PDB entry 6TJ9 | X-ray diffraction, 0.95 A resolution | chains A and B

Chain A (and B):
Molecule: Transketolase 1
Source organism: Escherichia coli (strain K12)
Notes: EC 2.2.1.1; chain B of this document is another copy of the same molecule, construct and numbering; everything in this record applies to it too
Reference sequence: P27302 (TKT1_ECOLI); residue numbers follow UniProt; this construct covers 1-663
Amino-acid sequence (669 residues; each row starts with the number of its first residue):
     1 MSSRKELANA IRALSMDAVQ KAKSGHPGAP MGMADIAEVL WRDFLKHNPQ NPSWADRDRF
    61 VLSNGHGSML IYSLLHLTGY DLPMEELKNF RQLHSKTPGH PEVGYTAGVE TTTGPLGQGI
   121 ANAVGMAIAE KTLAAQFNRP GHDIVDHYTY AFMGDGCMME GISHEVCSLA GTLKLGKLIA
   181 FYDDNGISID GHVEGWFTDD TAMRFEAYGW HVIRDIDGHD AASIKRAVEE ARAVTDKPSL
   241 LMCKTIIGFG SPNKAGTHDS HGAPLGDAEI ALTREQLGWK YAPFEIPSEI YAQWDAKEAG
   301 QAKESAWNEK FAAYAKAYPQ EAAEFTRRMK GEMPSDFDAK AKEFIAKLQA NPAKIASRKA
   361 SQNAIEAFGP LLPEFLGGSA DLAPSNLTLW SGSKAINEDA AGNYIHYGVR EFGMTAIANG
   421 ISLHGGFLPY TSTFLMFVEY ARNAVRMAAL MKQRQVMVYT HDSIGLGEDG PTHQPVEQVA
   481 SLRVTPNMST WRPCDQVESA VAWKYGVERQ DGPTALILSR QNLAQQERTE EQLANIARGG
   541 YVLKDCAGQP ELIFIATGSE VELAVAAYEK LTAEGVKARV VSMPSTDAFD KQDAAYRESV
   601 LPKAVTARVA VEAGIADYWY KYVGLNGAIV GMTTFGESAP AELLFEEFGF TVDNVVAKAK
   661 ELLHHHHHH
Unresolved in the structure: 1, 666-669 (chain B: 1, 669)
Construct notes: expression tag (664-669)
Ion coordination: Ca2+: Asp155, Asn185, Ile187 (together with NDQ); Na+: Gly176, Ala231, Val234
Residues lining bound ligands:
  - 5-O-phosphono-D-xylulose (5SP), molecule 1: His26, Ile189, His261, Gly262
  - 5-O-phosphono-D-xylulose (5SP), molecule 2: Arg358, Ser385, Phe434, His461, Asp469, His473, Arg520
  - NDQ (2-[3-[(4-azanyl-2-methoxy-pyrimidin-5-yl)methyl]-4-methyl-1,3-thiazol-5-yl]ethyl phosphono hydrogen phosphate), molecule 1: Ala29, Asn64, His66, Gly114, Pro115, Leu116, Gly154, Asp155, Gly156, Glu160, Asp183, Asn185, Ile187, Ser188, Ile189, Ile247, His261
  - NDQ, molecule 2: Ala380, Asp381, Leu382, Val409, Glu411, Phe434, Phe437, Tyr440, His473
Curated features (UniProtKB/Swiss-Prot):
  - active site: Glu411 (Proton donor)
  - binding site (substrate): His26, His261, Arg358, Ser385, His461, Asp469, His473, Arg520
  - binding site (thiamine diphosphate): His66, Gly114 to Leu116, Gly156, Asn185, His261, Phe437
  - binding site (Mg(2+)): Asp155, Asn185, Ile187
  - site (Important for catalytic activity): His26, His261
  - modified residue: Lys46 (N6-acetyllysine)
Reported in the primary citation:
  - binding site for NDQ: Glu411
  - catalytic residues: Glu411 (proposed by the authors, not directly observed)
  - catalytic residues: Glu411 (citing earlier work)

Chain A / chain B interface:
Residue-residue contacts - 203 pairs, chain A then chain B:
  Ser24(A) - Glu468(B)
  His26(A) - Asp469(B)
  Arg91(A) - Glu468(B)
  Arg91(A) - Asp469(B)  salt bridge
  Arg91(A) - Ser638(B)
  Arg91(A) - Ala639(B)
  Arg91(A) - Pro640(B)
  Gln92(A) - Ser638(B)
  Gln92(A) - Pro640(B)
  Leu93(A) - Glu637(B)
  Leu93(A) - Ser638(B)
  Leu93(A) - Ala639(B)  hydrophobic
  Leu93(A) - Glu647(B)
  His94(A) - Glu637(B)  salt bridge
  His94(A) - Glu647(B)  salt bridge
  Pro98(A) - Ser638(B)
  Gly99(A) - Glu468(B)
  Gly99(A) - Ser638(B)  hydrogen bond (backbone-side chain)
  His100(A) - Asp469(B)  hydrogen bond (side chain-backbone)
  His100(A) - His473(B)
  Glu102(A) - Pro471(B)
  Thr112(A) - Thr472(B)
  Thr113(A) - Thr472(B)
  Gly114(A) - His473(B)
  Pro115(A) - Phe437(B)  hydrophobic
  Pro115(A) - Tyr440(B)  hydrogen bond (backbone-side chain)
  Pro115(A) - Thr472(B)
  Leu116(A) - Val409(B)  hydrophobic
  Leu116(A) - Tyr440(B)  hydrogen bond (backbone-side chain)
  Gln118(A) - Tyr440(B)  hydrogen bond
  Gly156(A) - Val409(B)
  Met158(A) - His164(B)  hydrogen bond (backbone-side chain)
  Met159(A) - His164(B)
  Met159(A) - Glu165(B)
  Met159(A) - Gly408(B)
  Met159(A) - Val409(B)  hydrogen bond (side chain-backbone)
  Met159(A) - Arg410(B)
  Glu160(A) - His164(B)
  Glu160(A) - Glu165(B)
  Glu160(A) - Val409(B)  hydrogen bond (backbone-backbone)
  Glu160(A) - Glu411(B)
  Glu160(A) - Tyr440(B)
  Gly161(A) - Gly161(B)
  Gly161(A) - Glu165(B)  hydrogen bond (backbone-side chain)
  His164(A) - Met158(B)  hydrogen bond (side chain-backbone)
  His164(A) - Met159(B)
  His164(A) - Glu160(B)
  His164(A) - His164(B)
  His164(A) - Asp199(B)
  His164(A) - Arg204(B)  hydrogen bond
  Glu165(A) - Met159(B)
  Glu165(A) - Glu160(B)
  Glu165(A) - Gly161(B)  hydrogen bond (side chain-backbone)
  Ser168(A) - Asp199(B)  hydrogen bond
  Thr172(A) - Gly195(B)
  Thr172(A) - Thr198(B)  hydrogen bond
  Ser188(A) - Asp381(B)  hydrogen bond
  Ile189(A) - Asp381(B)  hydrogen bond (backbone-side chain)
  Ile189(A) - Leu382(B)  hydrophobic
  Ile189(A) - Pro384(B)  hydrophobic
  Asp190(A) - Asp381(B)  hydrogen bond (backbone-side chain)
  Asp190(A) - Leu382(B)  hydrogen bond (side chain-backbone)
  Asp190(A) - Ala383(B)  hydrogen bond (side chain-backbone)
  Asp190(A) - Pro384(B)
  Asp190(A) - His406(B)  salt bridge
  Gly195(A) - Thr172(B)
  Gly195(A) - Asn397(B)
  Trp196(A) - Asp381(B)
  Trp196(A) - His406(B)
  Trp196(A) - Gly408(B)
  Trp196(A) - Arg410(B)  hydrogen bond (backbone-side chain)
  Phe197(A) - Arg410(B)
  Thr198(A) - Thr172(B)  hydrogen bond
  Asp199(A) - His164(B)
  Asp199(A) - Ser168(B)  hydrogen bond
  Asp199(A) - Ala207(B)
  Asp199(A) - Tyr208(B)
  Asp200(A) - Ala207(B)  hydrogen bond (backbone-backbone)
  Met203(A) - Met203(B)  hydrophobic
  Met203(A) - Glu206(B)
  Met203(A) - Ala207(B)
  Arg204(A) - His164(B)  hydrogen bond
  Arg204(A) - Ala207(B)
  Glu206(A) - Met203(B)
  Ala207(A) - Asp199(B)
  Ala207(A) - Asp200(B)  hydrogen bond (backbone-backbone)
  Ala207(A) - Met203(B)
  Ala207(A) - Arg204(B)
  Tyr208(A) - Asp199(B)
  Asp381(A) - Ser188(B)  hydrogen bond
  Asp381(A) - Ile189(B)  hydrogen bond (side chain-backbone)
  Asp381(A) - Asp190(B)  hydrogen bond (side chain-backbone)
  Asp381(A) - Trp196(B)
  Leu382(A) - Ile189(B)  hydrophobic
  Leu382(A) - Asp190(B)  hydrogen bond (backbone-side chain)
  Ala383(A) - Asp190(B)  hydrogen bond (backbone-side chain)
  Pro384(A) - Ile189(B)  hydrophobic
  Pro384(A) - Asp190(B)
  Asn397(A) - Gly195(B)
  His406(A) - Asp190(B)  salt bridge
  His406(A) - Trp196(B)
  Gly408(A) - Met159(B)
  Gly408(A) - Trp196(B)
  Val409(A) - Leu116(B)  hydrophobic
  Val409(A) - Gly156(B)
  Val409(A) - Met159(B)  hydrogen bond (backbone-side chain)
  Val409(A) - Glu160(B)  hydrogen bond (backbone-backbone)
  Arg410(A) - Met159(B)
  Arg410(A) - Trp196(B)  hydrogen bond (side chain-backbone)
  Arg410(A) - Phe197(B)
  Glu411(A) - Glu160(B)
  Phe412(A) - Tyr440(B)  hydrophobic
  Met436(A) - Asn443(B)
  Met436(A) - Arg446(B)
  Phe437(A) - Pro115(B)  hydrophobic
  Glu439(A) - Glu439(B)
  Glu439(A) - Arg442(B)  salt bridge
  Glu439(A) - Asn443(B)  hydrogen bond
  Glu439(A) - Arg446(B)
  Tyr440(A) - Pro115(B)  hydrogen bond (side chain-backbone)
  Tyr440(A) - Leu116(B)  hydrogen bond (side chain-backbone)
  Tyr440(A) - Gln118(B)  hydrogen bond
  Tyr440(A) - Glu160(B)
  Tyr440(A) - Phe412(B)  hydrophobic
  Tyr440(A) - Asn443(B)
  Arg442(A) - Glu439(B)  salt bridge
  Arg442(A) - Glu477(B)  salt bridge
  Asn443(A) - Met436(B)
  Asn443(A) - Glu439(B)  hydrogen bond
  Asn443(A) - Tyr440(B)
  Arg446(A) - Met436(B)
  Arg446(A) - Glu439(B)
  Arg446(A) - Pro471(B)  hydrogen bond (side chain-backbone)
  Arg446(A) - Gln474(B)
  Arg446(A) - Glu477(B)  salt bridge
  Arg446(A) - Gln478(B)
  Arg446(A) - Phe635(B)
  Ala449(A) - Phe635(B)
  Leu450(A) - Thr472(B)
  Leu450(A) - Phe635(B)  hydrophobic
  Glu468(A) - Ser24(B)
  Glu468(A) - Arg91(B)
  Glu468(A) - Gly99(B)
  Asp469(A) - His26(B)
  Asp469(A) - Arg91(B)  salt bridge
  Asp469(A) - His100(B)  hydrogen bond (backbone-side chain)
  Pro471(A) - Glu102(B)
  Pro471(A) - Arg446(B)  hydrogen bond (backbone-side chain)
  Thr472(A) - Thr112(B)
  Thr472(A) - Thr113(B)
  Thr472(A) - Pro115(B)
  Thr472(A) - Leu450(B)
  His473(A) - His100(B)
  His473(A) - Gly114(B)
  Gln474(A) - Arg446(B)
  Glu477(A) - Arg442(B)  salt bridge
  Glu477(A) - Arg446(B)  salt bridge
  Glu477(A) - Val484(B)
  Glu477(A) - Thr485(B)
  Glu477(A) - Pro486(B)
  Gln478(A) - Arg446(B)
  Ser481(A) - Ser481(B)
  Val484(A) - Glu477(B)
  Val484(A) - Ile615(B)
  Val484(A) - Asp617(B)
  Thr485(A) - Glu477(B)
  Pro486(A) - Glu477(B)
  Pro486(A) - Thr634(B)
  Pro486(A) - Phe635(B)
  Arg608(A) - Leu625(B)
  Ile615(A) - Val484(B)
  Asp617(A) - Val484(B)
  Asp617(A) - Lys621(B)  salt bridge
  Tyr620(A) - Tyr620(B)
  Tyr620(A) - Lys621(B)
  Lys621(A) - Asp617(B)  salt bridge
  Lys621(A) - Tyr620(B)
  Lys621(A) - Leu625(B)
  Gly624(A) - Leu625(B)
  Leu625(A) - Arg608(B)
  Leu625(A) - Lys621(B)
  Leu625(A) - Val623(B)
  Leu625(A) - Gly624(B)
  Thr634(A) - Pro486(B)
  Phe635(A) - Arg446(B)
  Phe635(A) - Ala449(B)
  Phe635(A) - Leu450(B)  hydrophobic
  Phe635(A) - Pro486(B)
  Glu637(A) - Leu93(B)
  Glu637(A) - His94(B)  salt bridge
  Glu637(A) - Tyr105(B)  hydrogen bond
  Ser638(A) - Arg91(B)
  Ser638(A) - Gln92(B)
  Ser638(A) - Leu93(B)
  Ser638(A) - Pro98(B)
  Ser638(A) - Gly99(B)  hydrogen bond (side chain-backbone)
  Ala639(A) - Arg91(B)
  Ala639(A) - Leu93(B)
  Pro640(A) - Arg91(B)
  Pro640(A) - Gln92(B)
  Leu643(A) - Leu93(B)  hydrophobic
  Glu647(A) - Leu93(B)
  Glu647(A) - His94(B)  salt bridge
Other interface residues (no listed pair), chain A (97 interface residues in all): Ser163, Leu169, Glu194, Ser379, Met447, Val476, Asn487, Tyr622, Val623, Thr633, Leu644
Other interface residues (no listed pair), chain B (98 interface residues in all): Ala22, Ser163, Leu169, Glu194, Ser379, Met447, Val476, Asn487, Tyr622, Thr633, Leu644
From the paper, about this interface:
  - pairs named by the authors: Glu160(A)-Glu411(B)

Summary:
The interface between chain A and chain B involves 97 residues on one side and 98 on the other; the contacts
include 43 hydrogen bonds and 16 salt bridges. Among the polar pairs are Arg91(A)-Asp469(B),
His94(A)-Glu637(B) and His94(A)-Glu647(B). The authors report a contact between Glu160(A) and Glu411(B). The
paper reports the catalytic residue Glu411(A); a binding site for NDQ at Glu411(A).
Both chains are Transketolase 1 (Escherichia coli (strain K12)). Entry 6TJ9 (Escherichia coli transketolase in
complex with cofactor analog 2'-methoxythiamine and substrate xylulose 5-phosphate) was determined by X-ray
diffraction (same publication as 6TJ8).
